PDB entry 2VJA | X-ray diffraction, 2.30 A resolution | chains A and B

# Chain A (and B)
Molecule: Acetylcholinesterase
From: Torpedo californica
Notes: EC 3.1.1.7; chain B of this document is another copy of the same molecule, construct and numbering; everything in this record applies to it too
UniProt: P04058 (ACES_TORCA); residues 1-537 here correspond to UniProt positions 22-558 (UniProt number = residue number + 21)
Chain sequence (537 residues; numbered 1 to 537; the number before each row is that of its first residue):
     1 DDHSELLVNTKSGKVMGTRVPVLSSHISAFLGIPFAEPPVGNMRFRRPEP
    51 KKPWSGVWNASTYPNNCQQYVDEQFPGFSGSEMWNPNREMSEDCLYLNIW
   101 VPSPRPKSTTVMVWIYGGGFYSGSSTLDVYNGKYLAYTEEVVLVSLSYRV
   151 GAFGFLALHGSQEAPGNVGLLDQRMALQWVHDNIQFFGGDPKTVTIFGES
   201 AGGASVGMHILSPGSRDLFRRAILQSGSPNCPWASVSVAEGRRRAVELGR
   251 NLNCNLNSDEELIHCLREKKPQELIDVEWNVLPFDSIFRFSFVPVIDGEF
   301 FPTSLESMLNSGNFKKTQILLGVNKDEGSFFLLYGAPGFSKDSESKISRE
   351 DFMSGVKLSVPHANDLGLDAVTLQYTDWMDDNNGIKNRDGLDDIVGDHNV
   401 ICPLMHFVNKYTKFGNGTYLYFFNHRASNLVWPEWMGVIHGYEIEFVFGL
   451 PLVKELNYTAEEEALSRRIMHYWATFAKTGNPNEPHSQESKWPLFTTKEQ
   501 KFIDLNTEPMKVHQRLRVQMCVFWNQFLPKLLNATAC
Unresolved in the structure: 1-3, 486-489, 536-537 (chain B: 1-3, 536-537)
Disulfide bonds: Cys67-Cys94, Cys254-Cys265, Cys402-Cys521
Glycans and other covalent adducts: N-acetylglucosamine (NAG) linked to Asn59, Asn416; (4R)-4-hydroxy-N,N,N-trimethylpentan-1-aminium (CCD) linked to Ser200
Small-molecule neighbours:
  - CCD ((4R)-4-hydroxy-N,N,N-trimethylpentan-1-aminium), molecule 1: Tyr70, Asp72, Tyr121, Trp279, Phe330, Tyr334
  - CCD, molecule 2: Trp84, Gly117, Gly118, Gly119, Glu199, Ala201, Trp233, Phe288, Phe290, Phe330, Phe331, His440, Gly441
Swiss-Prot annotation at these positions:
  - active site: Ser200 (Acyl-ester intermediate), Glu327 (Charge relay system), His440 (Charge relay system)
  - glycosylation (N-linked (GlcNAc...) asparagine): Asn59, Asn416, Asn457, Asn533
What the authors report for this chain:
  - binding site for CCD: Tyr70, Trp84, Gly118, Gly119, Tyr121, Glu199, Ser200, Ala201, Trp279, Phe330
  - catalytic residues: Gly118, Gly119, Ser200, Ala201, His440

# Interface between chain A and chain B
Pairs across the interface (34):
  Leu366(A) with Phe527(B); Lys530(B); Leu531(B)
  Asp369(A) with Lys530(B), salt bridge
  Ala370(A) with Phe527(B), hydrophobic
  Leu373(A) with Gln519(B); Phe527(B), hydrophobic
  Thr376(A) with Gln519(B), hydrogen bond (backbone-side chain)
  Asp377(A) with Gln519(B)
  Trp378(A) with Arg515(B), hydrogen bond (backbone-side chain); Val518(B); Gln519(B), hydrogen bond (backbone-side chain); Val522(B)
  Met379(A) with Val518(B), hydrophobic
  Asp381(A) with Arg515(B), salt bridge
  Arg515(A) with Trp378(B), hydrogen bond (side chain-backbone); Asp381(B), salt bridge
  Val518(A) with Trp378(B); Met379(B), hydrophobic
  Gln519(A) with Leu373(B); Thr376(B), hydrogen bond (side chain-backbone); Asp377(B); Trp378(B), hydrogen bond (side chain-backbone)
  Val522(A) with Leu373(B), hydrophobic; Trp378(B)
  Phe527(A) with Leu366(B); Ala370(B), hydrophobic; Leu373(B), hydrophobic; Leu531(B), hydrophobic
  Lys530(A) with Asp365(B), salt bridge; Asp369(B), salt bridge
  Leu531(A) with Leu366(B), hydrophobic
  Ala534(A) with Thr535(B)
  Thr535(A) with Ala534(B)
Other interface residues (no listed pair), chain A (20 interface residues in all): Gln374, Phe523
Other interface residues (no listed pair), chain B (21 interface residues in all): Gln374, Phe523

# Summary
20 residues of chain A face 21 of chain B across their interface; the contacts include 6 hydrogen bonds and 5
salt bridges. Among the polar pairs are Asp369(A)-Lys530(B), Asp381(A)-Arg515(B) and Lys530(A)-Asp365(B). The
paper reports catalytic residues Gly118(A), Gly119(A) and Ser200(A) among others; a binding site for CCD at
Tyr70(A), Trp84(A) and Gly118(A) among others.
Chain A and chain B are both Acetylcholinesterase (Torpedo californica); the structure, Torpedo Californica
Acetylcholinesterase In Complex With A Non Hydrolysable Substrate Analogue, 4-Oxo-N,N,N-
Trimethylpentanaminium - Orthorhombic space ..., was determined by X-ray diffraction, deposited together with
2VJB, 2VJC, 2VJD, 2VT6 and 2VT7.
